7JZZ - chains G and M of the 12 polymer chains in the assembly; structure by electron microscopy, 3.20 A resolution.

Chain G:
Molecule: CRISPR type I-F/YPEST-associated protein Csy3
Source organism: Pseudomonas aeruginosa
Reference sequence: A0A444M080 (A0A444M080_PSEAI); residues 20-361 here correspond to UniProt positions 1-342 (UniProt number = residue number - 19)
Sequence (342 residues; numbered 20 to 361; the number before each row is that of its first residue):
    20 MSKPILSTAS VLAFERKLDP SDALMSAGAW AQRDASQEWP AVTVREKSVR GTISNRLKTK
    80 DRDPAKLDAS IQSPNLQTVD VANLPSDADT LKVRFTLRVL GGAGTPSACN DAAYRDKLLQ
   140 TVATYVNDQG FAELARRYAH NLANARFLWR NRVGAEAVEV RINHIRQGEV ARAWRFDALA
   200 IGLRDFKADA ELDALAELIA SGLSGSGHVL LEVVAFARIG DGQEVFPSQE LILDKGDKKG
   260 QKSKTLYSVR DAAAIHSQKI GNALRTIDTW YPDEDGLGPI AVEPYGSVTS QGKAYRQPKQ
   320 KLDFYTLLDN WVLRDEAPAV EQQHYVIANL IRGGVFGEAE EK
Disordered / not traced: 20-23, 359-361

Chain M:
Molecule: 61-nt RNA strand
Source organism: Pseudomonas aeruginosa
Sequence (61 nucleotides; numbered 1 to 61; the number before each row is that of its first residue):
     1 CUAAGAAAUU CACGGCGGGC UUGAUGUCCG CGUCUACCUG AUUCACUGCC GUAUAGGCAG
    61 C
Differences from the reference sequence: conflict A41 (G1458 in 313291946), A53 (G1446 in 313291946)

Interface between chain G and chain M:
Residue-residue contacts - 44 pairs, chain G then chain M:
  Ala32(G) - G17(M)  sugar contact
  Phe33(G) - G17(M)  hydrogen bond to the sugar
  Phe33(G) - G18(M)  sugar contact
  Glu34(G) - G17(M)  phosphate contact
  Glu34(G) - G18(M)  phosphate contact
  Arg35(G) - G18(M)  hydrogen bond to the phosphate
  Arg35(G) - G19(M)  salt bridge to the phosphate
  Ser67(G) - U27(M)  phosphate contact
  Val68(G) - U25(M)  base contact
  Val68(G) - U27(M)  phosphate contact
  Arg69(G) - U25(M)  hydrogen bond to the sugar
  Arg69(G) - G26(M)  hydrogen bond to the sugar
  Arg69(G) - U27(M)  hydrogen bond to the phosphate
  Gly70(G) - U25(M)  base contact
  Leu95(G) - U27(M)  sugar contact
  Gln96(G) - U25(M)  base contact
  Val98(G) - U25(M)  base contact
  Trp168(G) - C20(M)  base contact
  Arg169(G) - G23(M)  salt bridge to the phosphate
  Arg169(G) - A24(M)  salt bridge to the phosphate
  Ser247(G) - U21(M)  hydrogen bond to the phosphate
  Ser247(G) - U22(M)  phosphate contact
  Gln248(G) - U21(M)  base contact
  Gln248(G) - U22(M)  hydrogen bond to the phosphate
  Gln248(G) - G23(M)  phosphate contact
  Glu249(G) - U21(M)  hydrogen bond to the base
  Leu250(G) - U21(M)  base contact
  His275(G) - U21(M)  salt bridge to the phosphate
  Gln277(G) - G19(M)  sugar contact
  Gln277(G) - C20(M)  sugar contact
  Gln277(G) - U21(M)  hydrogen bond to the phosphate
  Lys278(G) - C20(M)  sugar contact
  Lys278(G) - U22(M)  salt bridge to the phosphate
  Asn281(G) - C20(M)  hydrogen bond to the base
  Arg284(G) - G19(M)  sugar contact
  Arg284(G) - C20(M)  salt bridge to the phosphate
  Glu302(G) - C20(M)  phosphate contact
  Arg351(G) - G18(M)  hydrogen bond to the sugar
  Arg351(G) - G19(M)  sugar contact
  Gly352(G) - G18(M)  sugar contact
  Gly353(G) - G17(M)  hydrogen bond to the sugar
  Gly353(G) - G18(M)  sugar contact
  Val354(G) - G17(M)  base contact
  Val354(G) - G18(M)  base contact
Interface residues without a listed pair, chain G (29 interface residues in all): Ser126, Ile251
Interface residues without a listed pair, chain M (12 interface residues in all): C28

Summary:
Chain G and chain M form an interface of 29 and 12 residues respectively, with 12 hydrogen bonds and 6 salt
bridges. Polar contacts include Glu249(G)-U21(M), Asn281(G)-C20(M) and Phe33(G)-G17(M).
Chain G is CRISPR type I-F/YPEST-associated protein Csy3 and chain M is a 61-nt RNA strand, both from
Pseudomonas aeruginosa; the structure, Cryo-EM structure of CRISPR-Cas surveillance complex with AcrIF14, was
determined by electron microscopy (same publication as 7JZW and 7JZX).
